Entry 4FFZ (X-ray diffraction, 3.80 A resolution); this record covers chains A and L of the 3 polymer chains in the assembly.

Chain A:
Molecule: Envelope protein E
Organism: Dengue virus 1
UniProt: P17763 (POLG_DEN1W); residues 293-399 here correspond to UniProt positions 573-679 (UniProt number = residue number + 280)
Amino-acid sequence (111 residues; numbered 289 to 399; the number before each row is that of its first residue):
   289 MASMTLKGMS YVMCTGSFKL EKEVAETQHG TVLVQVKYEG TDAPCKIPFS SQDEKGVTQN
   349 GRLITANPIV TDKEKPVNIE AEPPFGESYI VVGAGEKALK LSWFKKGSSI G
Unresolved in the structure: 289-298, 396-399
Disulfides: Cys-302/Cys-333
Sequence notes: expression tag (289-292)

Chain L:
Molecule: DENV1-E111 fab fragment (light chain)
Organism: Mus musculus
Notes: antibody fragment or engineered binder
Amino-acid sequence (216 residues; row label = number of the first residue in the row; a row labelled like 30A-30D holds insertion residues (30A, then the next letters in order)):
     1 NIVLTQSPAS LAVSLGQRAT ISCRASESVD
30A-30D HYGN
    31 SFIYWYQQKP GQPPKLLIYL ASNLESGVPA RFSGSGSETD FTLTIDSVET DDAATYYCQQ
    91 NNEDPYTFGG GTKLEIKRAD AAPTVSIFPP SSEQLTSGGA SVVCFLNNFY PKDINVKWKI
   151 DGSERQNGVL NSWTDQDSKD STYSMSSTLT LTKDEYERHN SYTCEATHKT STSPIVKSFN
   211 RN
Disulfides: Cys-23/Cys-88, Cys-134/Cys-194

How chain A and chain L interact:
Pairs across the interface - 18 pairs, chain A then chain L:
  Met-301(A) / Leu-50(L)  hydrophobic
  Met-301(A) / Asn-53(L)
  Lys-334(A) / Asn-30D(L)
  Phe-337(A) / Tyr-30B(L)  hydrophobic
  Ser-338(A) / His-30A(L)
  Ser-338(A) / Phe-32(L)
  Ser-339(A) / His-30A(L)  hydrogen bond (backbone-side chain)
  Ser-339(A) / Tyr-30B(L)  hydrogen bond
  Val-345(A) / Asp-94(L)
  Thr-346(A) / His-30A(L)
  Thr-346(A) / Asn-91(L)  hydrogen bond (side chain-backbone)
  Thr-346(A) / Asn-92(L)
  Gln-347(A) / His-30A(L)
  Gly-349(A) / Tyr-30B(L)
  Arg-350(A) / Tyr-30B(L)
  Leu-351(A) / Tyr-30B(L)  hydrophobic
  Glu-370(A) / Tyr-30B(L)
  Pro-372(A) / Tyr-30B(L)
Other interface residues (no listed pair), chain A (17 interface residues in all): Tyr-299, Val-300, Asn-348, Pro-371
Other interface residues (no listed pair), chain L (11 interface residues in all): Gly-30C, Tyr-49
Interface features reported in the paper:
  - epitope / paratope residues, chain A: Val-300(A), Lys-334(A), Val-345(A)

Overview:
17 residues of chain A face 11 of chain L across their interface; the contacts include 3 hydrogen bonds. Polar
pairs include Ser-339(A)/His-30A(L), Ser-339(A)/Tyr-30B(L) and Thr-346(A)/Asn-91(L). From the paper:
epitope/paratope residues Val-300(A), Lys-334(A) and Val-345(A).
Here chain A is Envelope protein E (Dengue virus 1) and chain L is DENV1-E111 fab fragment (light chain) (Mus
musculus). Entry 4FFZ (Crystal Structure of DENV1-E111 fab fragment bound to DENV-1 DIII (Western Pacific-74
strain)) was determined by X-ray diffraction, deposited together with 4FFY.
